8TVS - chains M and N of the 16 polymer chains in the assembly; structure by electron microscopy, 4.40 A resolution (low resolution: residue-level contacts below are approximate; hydrogen-bond / salt-bridge calls are withheld).

# Chain M
Protein: DNA repair and recombination protein RAD26
Organism: Saccharomyces cerevisiae
Chain sequence (434 residues; each row starts with the number of its first residue; note: 66 numbers in that range are skipped by the numbering (no residue carries them; nothing is unmodelled there); X marks 434 residues of unknown identity (built as UNK)):
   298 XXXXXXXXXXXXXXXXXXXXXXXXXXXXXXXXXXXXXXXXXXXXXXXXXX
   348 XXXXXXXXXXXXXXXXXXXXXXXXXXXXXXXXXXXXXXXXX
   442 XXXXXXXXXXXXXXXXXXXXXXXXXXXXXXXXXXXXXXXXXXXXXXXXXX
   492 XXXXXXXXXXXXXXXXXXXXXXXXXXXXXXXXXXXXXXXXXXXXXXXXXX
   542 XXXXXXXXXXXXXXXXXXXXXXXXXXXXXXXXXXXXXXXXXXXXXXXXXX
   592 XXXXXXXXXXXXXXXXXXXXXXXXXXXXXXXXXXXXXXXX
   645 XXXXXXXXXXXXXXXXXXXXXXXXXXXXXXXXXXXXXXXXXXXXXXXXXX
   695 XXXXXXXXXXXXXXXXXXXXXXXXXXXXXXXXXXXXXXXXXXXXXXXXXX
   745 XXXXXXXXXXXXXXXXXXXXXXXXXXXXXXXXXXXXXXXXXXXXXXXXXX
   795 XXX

# Chain N
Molecule: NTS (47-nt DNA)
Sequence (47 nucleotides; numbered 1 to 47; the number before each row is that of its first residue):
     1 CTAGTTGATCTCATATTTCATTCCTACTCAGGAGAAGGAGCAGAGCG
Disordered / not traced: 1

# Chain M / chain N interface
Interface residues of chain N (facing chain M), 7 residues: DA13, DT14, DA15, DT17, DT18, DC19, DA20

# In short
Chain M and chain N make no direct contact in this assembly.
Chain M is DNA repair and recombination protein RAD26 (Saccharomyces cerevisiae) and chain N is NTS (47-nt
DNA); the structure, Cryo-EM structure of backtracked Pol II in complex with Rad26, was determined by electron
microscopy (same publication as 8TUG, 8TVP, 8TVQ, 8TVV, 8TVW, 8TVX and 8TVY).
